8JJN - chain C; structure by X-ray diffraction, 1.98 A resolution.

Chain C:
Molecule: TIGR04348 family glycosyltransferase
Source organism: Variovorax paradoxus
Reference sequence: A0A952K6X5 (A0A952K6X5_VARPD); residue numbers follow UniProt; this construct covers 1-328
Chain sequence (328 residues; each row starts with the number of its first residue):
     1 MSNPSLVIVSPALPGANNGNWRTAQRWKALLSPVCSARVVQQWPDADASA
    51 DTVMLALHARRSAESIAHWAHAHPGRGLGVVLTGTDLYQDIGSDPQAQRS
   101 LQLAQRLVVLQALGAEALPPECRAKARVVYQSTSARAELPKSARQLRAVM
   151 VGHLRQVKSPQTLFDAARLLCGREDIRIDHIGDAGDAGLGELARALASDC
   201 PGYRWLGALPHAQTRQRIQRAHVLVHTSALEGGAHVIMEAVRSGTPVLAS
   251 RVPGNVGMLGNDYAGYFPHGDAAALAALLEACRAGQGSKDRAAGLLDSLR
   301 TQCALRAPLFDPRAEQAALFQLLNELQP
Unresolved in the structure: 1-2
Sequence notes: conflict Val34 (Ala in A0A952K6X5), Asp47 (Gly in A0A952K6X5), Ser134 (Pro in A0A952K6X5), Glu174 (Gly in A0A952K6X5)
Cystine bridges: Cys171-Cys200
Ligand contacts: uridine-5'-diphosphate-glucose (UPG): Asn17, Asn18, Gly19, Asn20, Arg22, Thr23, Leu57, Thr83, Leu110, Gln131, Val151, His153, Arg155, Lys158, Ile181, Gly182, Gly207, Ala208, Leu209, Pro210, His211, Thr214, Glu231, Gly232, Gly233, Ala234, His235, Val236, Glu239
What the authors report for this chain:
  - binding site for uridine-5'-diphosphate-glucose: Asn20, Thr23, Gln131, Lys158, Leu209, Thr214, Glu231, His235, Glu239
  - mutagenesis - N20A/T85A, N20A/T83A/T85A, T83A/T85A, K158A, E239A: abolished catalytic activity
  - mutagenesis - L209A (1.5-fold), T214A (1.5-fold): increased catalytic activity
  - specificity-determining residues: Asn20, Thr23, Glu231
  - mutagenesis - E231A: decreased catalytic activity on different UDP-sugars
  - mutagenesis - N20A, T23A, R61A, T83A, T85A, R155A, V157A, V157F, V157I, V157K, V157M, V157R: decreased catalytic activity
  - mutagenesis - N20A/T23A (less than 10%): decreased catalytic activity on different sugar donors
  - mutagenesis - N20A/T23A/E231A: abolished catalytic activity on all tested sugar donors
  - binding site for phosphate ion: Asn20, His58, Arg61, Thr83, Thr85, Arg155 (from molecular simulation)
  - mutagenesis - H58A, H58D, H58Q, K158H, K158N, K158R: decreased catalytic activity on uridine-5'-diphosphate-glucose
  - binding site for phosphate ion: Lys158
  - catalytic residues: Lys158

Overview:
Bound to chain C: uridine-5'-diphosphate-glucose. The paper reports the catalytic residue Lys158; N20A, T23A
and R61A, among others, reduce catalytic activity; 28 substitutions were tested in all.
Chain C is TIGR04348 family glycosyltransferase (Variovorax paradoxus); the structure, Structure of SenB in
complex with UDP-Glc and PO4- at 1.98 Angstroms resolution, was determined by X-ray diffraction (same
publication as 8JJQ, 8JJT and 8K5U).
